PDB entry 6NR2 | electron microscopy, 4.00 A resolution | chains A and B of the 4 polymer chains in the assembly

[Chain A (and B)]
Protein: Transient receptor potential cation channel subfamily M member 8
From: Ficedula albicollis
Notes: engineered mutation(s): F535A,Y538D,Y539D; chain B of this document is another copy of the same molecule, construct and numbering; everything in this record applies to it too
Chain sequence (1135 residues; numbered -43 to 1133; 42 numbers in that range are skipped by the numbering (no residue carries them; nothing is unmodelled there); the number before each row is that of its first residue; numbers below 1 keep their minus sign (Met-43 is residue -43); X marks 45 residues of unknown identity (built as UNK)):
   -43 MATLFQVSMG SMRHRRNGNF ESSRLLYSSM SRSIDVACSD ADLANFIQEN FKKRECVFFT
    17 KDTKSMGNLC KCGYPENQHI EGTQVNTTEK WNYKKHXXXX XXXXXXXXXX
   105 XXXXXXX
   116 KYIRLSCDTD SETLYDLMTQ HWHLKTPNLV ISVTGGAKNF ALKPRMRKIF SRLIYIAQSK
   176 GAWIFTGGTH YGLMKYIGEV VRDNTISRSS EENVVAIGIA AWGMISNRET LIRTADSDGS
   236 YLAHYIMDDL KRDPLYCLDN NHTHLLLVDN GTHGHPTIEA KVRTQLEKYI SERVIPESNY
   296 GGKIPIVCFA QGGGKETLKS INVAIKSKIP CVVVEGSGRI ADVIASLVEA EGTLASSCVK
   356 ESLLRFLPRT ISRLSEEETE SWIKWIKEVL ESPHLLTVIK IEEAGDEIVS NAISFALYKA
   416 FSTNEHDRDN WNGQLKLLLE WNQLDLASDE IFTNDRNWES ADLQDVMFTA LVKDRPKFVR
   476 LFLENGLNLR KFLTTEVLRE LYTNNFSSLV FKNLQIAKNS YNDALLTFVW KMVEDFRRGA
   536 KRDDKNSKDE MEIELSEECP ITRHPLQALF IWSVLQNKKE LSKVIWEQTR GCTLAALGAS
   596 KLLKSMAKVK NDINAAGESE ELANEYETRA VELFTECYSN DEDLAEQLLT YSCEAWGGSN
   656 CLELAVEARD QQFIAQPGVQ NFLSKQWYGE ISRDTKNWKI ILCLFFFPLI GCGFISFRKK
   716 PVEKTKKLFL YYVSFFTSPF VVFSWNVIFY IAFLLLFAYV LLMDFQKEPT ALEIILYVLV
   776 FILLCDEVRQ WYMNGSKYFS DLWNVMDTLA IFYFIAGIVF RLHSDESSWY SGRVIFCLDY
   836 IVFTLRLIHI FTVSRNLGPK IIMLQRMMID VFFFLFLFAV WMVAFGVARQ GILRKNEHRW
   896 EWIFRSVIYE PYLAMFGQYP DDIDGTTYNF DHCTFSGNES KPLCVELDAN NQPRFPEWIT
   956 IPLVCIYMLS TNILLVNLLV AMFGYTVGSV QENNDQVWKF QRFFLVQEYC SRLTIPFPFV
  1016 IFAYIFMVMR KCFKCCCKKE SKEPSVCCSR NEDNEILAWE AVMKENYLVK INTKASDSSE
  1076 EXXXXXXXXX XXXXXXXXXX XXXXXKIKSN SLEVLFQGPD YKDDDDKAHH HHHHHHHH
Not modelled in the structure: -43 to 52, 149-152, 213-246, 264-272, 307-308, 344-350, 398-401, 534-554, 715-720, 913-951, 984-987, 1027-1037, 1071-1076, 1101-1133
Cystine bridges: Cys648-Cys1042
Residues lining bound ligands:
  - KXP ((2S)-1-{[(R)-hydroxy{[(1R,2R,3S,4R,5R,6S)-2,3,6-trihydroxy-4,5-bis(phosphonooxy)cyclohexyl]oxy}phosphoryl]oxy}-3-(octadecanoyloxy)propan-2-yl icosa-5,8,11,14-tetraenoate): Ser679, Arg688, Asn692, Phe735, Arg997
  - KXS ((1R,2S,5R)-N-(4-methoxyphenyl)-5-methyl-2-(propan-2-yl)cyclohexane-1-carboxamide): Tyr745, Asp781, Arg841, Ile845, Leu1000, Tyr1004, Arg1007
What the authors report for this chain:
  - binding site for KXS: Tyr745, Arg841, Tyr1004, Arg1007

[Chain A / chain B interface]
Contacting residue pairs (53):
  Leu157(A) with Glu479(B)
  Asp198(A) with Val1057(B)
  Ile201(A) with Trp1054(B), hydrophobic; Val1057(B), hydrophobic
  Ser515(A) with Asp689(B); Lys691(B), hydrogen bond (backbone-side chain)
  Tyr516(A) with Asp689(B)
  Val604(A) with Asp689(B)
  Lys605(A) with Arg688(B); Asp689(B), hydrogen bond (backbone-side chain)
  Asn606(A) with Asp689(B)
  Ile608(A) with Pro672(B), hydrophobic; Asn676(B)
  Asn609(A) with Ser634(B)
  Ile864(A) with Arg850(B)
  Asp865(A) with Arg850(B), salt bridge
  Phe868(A) with Arg850(B)
  Leu872(A) with Ile843(B), hydrophobic
  Trp876(A) with Leu840(B)
  Ala879(A) with Tyr835(B); Thr839(B)
  Val882(A) with Tyr835(B), hydrophobic
  Ala883(A) with Cys832(B); Ile836(B), hydrophobic
  Gly886(A) with Arg828(B), hydrogen bond (backbone-side chain); Cys832(B)
  Ile887(A) with Tyr825(B), hydrogen bond (backbone-side chain)
  Lys890(A) with Arg828(B)
  Ile898(A) with Leu757(B), hydrophobic; Met758(B), hydrophobic
  Thr955(A) with Tyr904(B)
  Ile961(A) with Leu833(B); Ile836(B), hydrophobic; Val837(B), hydrophobic
  Tyr962(A) with Phe911(B)
  Met963(A) with Leu870(B)
  Leu964(A) with Met801(B), hydrophobic
  Asn967(A) with Val866(B); Phe867(B)
  Ile968(A) with Trp798(B), hydrophobic; Leu840(B), hydrophobic; Ile843(B), hydrophobic
  Val971(A) with Leu859(B), hydrophobic
  Asn972(A) with Thr847(B)
  Leu974(A) with Met862(B), hydrophobic; Met977(B), hydrophobic
  Val975(A) with Asn851(B); Met858(B), hydrophobic; Leu859(B), hydrophobic
  Phe978(A) with Met858(B), hydrophobic; Tyr980(B)
  Gly979(A) with Lys855(B), hydrogen bond (backbone-side chain)
  Val982(A) with Met858(B), hydrophobic
Interface residues without a listed pair, chain A (47 interface residues in all): Pro159, Ser202, Lys603, Val875, Gln885, Arg889, His893, Ser965, Thr966, Leu970, Thr981
Interface residues without a listed pair, chain B (45 interface residues in all): Tyr633, Ala753, Val829, Phe846, Pro854, Met863, Phe978, Ala1053

[In short]
47 residues of chain A and 45 residues of chain B are in contact; the contacts include 5 hydrogen bonds and 1
salt bridge. Polar contacts include Asp865(A)-Arg850(B), Ser515(A)-Lys691(B) and Lys605(A)-Asp689(B). Ligands
of chain A: compound KXP and compound KXS. The paper reports a binding site for KXS at Tyr745(A), Arg841(A)
and Tyr1004(A) among others.
Chain A and chain B are both Transient receptor potential cation channel subfamily M member 8 (Ficedula
albicollis); the structure, Cryo-EM structure of the TRPM8 ion channel in complex with the menthol analog
WS-12 and PI(4,5)P2, was determined by electron microscopy together with 6NR3 and 6NR4 from the same study.
